PDB entry 6PUK | X-ray diffraction, 2.08 A resolution | chains A and B of the 4 polymer chains in the assembly

Chain A:
Name: Major histocompatibility complex class I-related gene protein
Organism: Homo sapiens
Reference sequence: Q95460 (HMR1_HUMAN); residues 1-270 here correspond to UniProt positions 23-292 (UniProt number = residue number + 22)
Chain sequence (271 residues; row label = number of the first residue in the row; numbering starts at 0):
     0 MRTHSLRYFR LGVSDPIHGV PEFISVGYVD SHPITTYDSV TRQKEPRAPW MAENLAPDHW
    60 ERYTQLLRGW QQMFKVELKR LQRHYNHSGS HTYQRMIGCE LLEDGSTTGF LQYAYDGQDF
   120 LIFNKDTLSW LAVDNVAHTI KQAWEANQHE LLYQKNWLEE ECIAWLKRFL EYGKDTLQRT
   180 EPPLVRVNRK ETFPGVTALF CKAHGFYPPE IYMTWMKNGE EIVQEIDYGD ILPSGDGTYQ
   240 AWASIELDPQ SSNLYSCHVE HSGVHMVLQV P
Unresolved in the structure: 191-195
Differences from the reference sequence: initiating methionine (0); conflict S261 (Cys283 in Q95460)
Cystine bridges: C98-C161, C200-C256
Glycans and other covalent adducts: compound OYV linked to K43
Residues lining bound ligands: OYV (1,2-dideoxy-1-{2,6-dioxo-5-[(1E)-3-oxobut-1-en-1-yl]-1,2,3,6-tetrahydropyrimidin-4-yl}-D-ribo-hexitol): Y7, R9, S24, T34, H58, Y62, L66, W69, R94, I96, Y152, Q153, W156
UniProt features mapped onto this chain:
  - binding site (5-(2-oxoethylideneamino)-6-(D-ribitylamino)uracil): R9, S24, K43, R94, Y152, Q153
  - binding site (5-(2-oxopropylideneamino)-6-(D-ribitylamino)uracil): R9, S24, K43, R94, Y152, Q153
  - binding site (7-hydroxy-6-methyl-8-(1-D-ribityl)lumazine): R9, S24, K43, R94, Y152, Q153
  - binding site (8-(9H-purin-6-yl)-2-oxa-8-azabicyclo[3.3.1]nona-3,6-diene-4,6-dicarbaldehyde): R9, K43, H58, R94
  - binding site (2-amino-4-oxopteridine-6-carbaldehyde): K43
  - binding site (pyridoxal): K43
  - glycosylation: N85 (N-linked (GlcNAc...) asparagine)

Chain B:
Name: TRA@ protein
Organism: Homo sapiens
Chain sequence (204 residues; row label = number of the first residue in the row; numbering starts at 0):
     0 MGQNIDQPTE MTATEGAIVQ INCTYQTSGF NGLFWYQQHA GEAPTFLSYN VLDGLEEKGR
    60 FSSFLSRSKG YSYLLLKELQ MKDSASYLCA VKDSNYQLIW GAGTKLIIKP DIQNPDPAVY
   120 QLRDSKSSDK SVCLFTDFDS QTNVSQSKDS DVYITDKCVL DMRSMDFKSN SAVAWSNKSD
   180 FACANAFNNS IIPEDTFFPS PESS
Unresolved in the structure: 0, 202-203
Cystine bridges: C22-C88, C132-C182

How chain A and chain B interact:
Residue-residue contacts - 29 pairs, chain A then chain B:
  R61(A) - N94(B)  hydrogen bond (side chain-backbone)
  R61(A) - Y95(B)  hydrogen bond (side chain-backbone)
  R61(A) - Q96(B)
  Y62(A) - S93(B)  hydrogen bond (side chain-backbone)
  Y62(A) - N94(B)  hydrogen bond
  L65(A) - N94(B)
  L65(A) - Y95(B)  hydrophobic
  H148(A) - Y48(B)
  H148(A) - E55(B)  salt bridge
  L151(A) - V50(B)
  L151(A) - L51(B)  hydrophobic
  Y152(A) - N30(B)
  Y152(A) - Y48(B)
  Y152(A) - V50(B)
  Y152(A) - Y95(B)  hydrogen bond
  K154(A) - L51(B)
  N155(A) - F29(B)  hydrogen bond (side chain-backbone)
  N155(A) - V50(B)
  N155(A) - L51(B)
  N155(A) - R66(B)  hydrogen bond
  W156(A) - N30(B)
  W156(A) - Y95(B)  hydrogen bond
  E159(A) - R66(B)
  E160(A) - G28(B)
  E160(A) - F29(B)  hydrogen bond (side chain-backbone)
  E160(A) - N30(B)
  E160(A) - S93(B)  hydrogen bond
  W164(A) - S93(B)
  W164(A) - N94(B)
Other interface residues (no listed pair), chain A (13 interface residues in all): H58

In short:
The interface between chain A and chain B involves 13 residues on one side and 12 on the other, with 10
hydrogen bonds and 1 salt bridge. Among the polar pairs are H148(A)-E55(B), R61(A)-N94(B) and R61(A)-Y95(B).
Compound OYV is covalently linked to K43(A).
Chain A is Major histocompatibility complex class I-related gene protein and chain B is TRA@ protein, both
from Homo sapiens; the structure, Structure of human MAIT A-F7 TCR in complex with human MR1-JYM72, was
determined by X-ray diffraction together with 6PUC, 6PUD, 6PUE, 6PUF, 6PUG, 6PUH and 4 further entries from
the same study.
